8DWX - chains B and N of the 20 polymer chains in the assembly; structure by electron microscopy, 3.27 A resolution.

[Chain B]
Protein: E1 glycoprotein
Source organism: Chikungunya virus strain Senegal 37997
UniProtKB: Q5XXP3 (POLS_CHIK3); residues 1-439 here correspond to UniProt positions 810-1248 (UniProt number = residue number + 809)
Sequence (439 residues; row label = number of the first residue in the row):
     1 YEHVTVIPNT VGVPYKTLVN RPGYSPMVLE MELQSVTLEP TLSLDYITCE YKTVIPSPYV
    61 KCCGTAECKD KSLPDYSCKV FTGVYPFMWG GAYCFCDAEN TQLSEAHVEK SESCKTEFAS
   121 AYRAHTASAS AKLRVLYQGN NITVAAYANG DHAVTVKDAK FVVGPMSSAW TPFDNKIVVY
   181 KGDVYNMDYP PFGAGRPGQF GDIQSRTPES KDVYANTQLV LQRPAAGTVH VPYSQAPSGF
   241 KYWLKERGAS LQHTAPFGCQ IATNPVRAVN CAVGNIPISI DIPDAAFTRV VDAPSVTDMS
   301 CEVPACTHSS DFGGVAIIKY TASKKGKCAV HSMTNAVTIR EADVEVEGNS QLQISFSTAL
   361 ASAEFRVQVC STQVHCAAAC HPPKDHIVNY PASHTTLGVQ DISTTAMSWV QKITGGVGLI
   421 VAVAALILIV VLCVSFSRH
Disulfides: Cys-49/Cys-114, Cys-62/Cys-94, Cys-63/Cys-96, Cys-68/Cys-78, Cys-259/Cys-271, Cys-301/Cys-376, Cys-306/Cys-380, Cys-328/Cys-370
Covalently attached groups: N-acetylglucosamine (NAG) linked to Asn-141
Ligand contacts: N-acetylglucosamine (NAG; 2-acetamido-2-deoxy-beta-D-glucopyranose): Lys-115, Thr-116, Lys-181

[Chain N]
Protein: E2 glycoprotein
Source organism: Chikungunya virus strain Senegal 37997
UniProtKB: Q5XXP3 (POLS_CHIK3); residues 5-423 here correspond to UniProt positions 330-748 (UniProt number = residue number + 325)
Sequence (419 residues; row label = number of the first residue in the row):
     5 NFNVYKATRP YLAHCPDCGE GHSCHSPIAL ERIRNEATDG TLKIQVSLQI GIKTDDSHDW
    65 TKLRYMDSHT PADAERAGLL VRTSAPCTIT GTMGHFILAR CPKGETLTVG FTDSRKISHT
   125 CTHPFHHEPP VIGRERFHSR PQHGKELPCS TYVQSTAATA EEIEVHMPPD TPDRTLMTQQ
   185 SGNVKITVNG QTVRYKCNCG GSNEGLTTTD KVINNCKIDQ CHAAVTNHKN WQYNSPLVPR
   245 NAELGDRKGK IHIPFPLANV TCRVPKARNP TVTYGKNQVT MLLYPDHPTL LSYRNMGQEP
   305 NYHEEWVTHK KEVTLTVPTE GLEVTWGNNE PYKYWPQMST NGTAHGHPHE IILYYYELYP
   365 TMTVVIVSVA SFVLLSMVGT AVGMCVCARR RCITPYELTP GATVPFLLSL LCCVRTTKA
Unresolved in the structure: 419-423
Disulfides: Cys-19/Cys-125, Cys-22/Cys-28, Cys-91/Cys-105, Cys-153/Cys-266, Cys-201/Cys-225, Cys-203/Cys-220, Cys-396/Cys-417
Covalently attached groups: N-acetylglucosamine (NAG) linked to Asn-263, Asn-345
Reported in the primary citation:
  - specificity-determining residues: Asn-187
  - mutagenesis - N187D: decreased binding to 506.C01 (proposed by the authors, not directly observed)
  - mutagenesis - T213S, T213V: decreased binding to 506.A08 (proposed by the authors, not directly observed)

[Interface between chain B and chain N]
Contacting residue pairs (76):
  Lys-52(B) / Arg-36(N)
  Thr-53(B) / Arg-36(N)  hydrogen bond (backbone-side chain)
  Ser-57(B) / Asn-238(N)  hydrogen bond (side chain-backbone)
  Ser-57(B) / Ser-239(N)  hydrogen bond (side chain-backbone)
  Ser-57(B) / Val-242(N)
  Ser-57(B) / Arg-244(N)  hydrogen bond (backbone-side chain)
  Pro-58(B) / Pro-240(N)
  Pro-58(B) / Val-242(N)
  Pro-58(B) / Pro-243(N)
  Pro-58(B) / Arg-244(N)  hydrogen bond (backbone-backbone)
  Met-88(B) / Pro-176(N)
  Gly-90(B) / Pro-176(N)
  Gly-90(B) / Arg-178(N)
  Ala-92(B) / Pro-176(N)
  Ala-92(B) / His-226(N)  hydrogen bond (backbone-side chain)
  Tyr-93(B) / His-226(N)
  Tyr-93(B) / Pro-243(N)  hydrophobic
  Cys-94(B) / His-226(N)
  Phe-95(B) / Asn-202(N)
  Ser-111(B) / Glu-40(N)
  Glu-112(B) / Ala-164(N)
  Glu-112(B) / Glu-165(N)
  Ser-113(B) / Glu-40(N)  hydrogen bond
  Thr-116(B) / Asn-263(N)
  Glu-117(B) / Thr-42(N)
  Glu-117(B) / Ser-154(N)  hydrogen bond
  Val-229(B) / Leu-241(N)
  Ala-249(B) / Tyr-306(N)
  Gln-252(B) / Arg-298(N)
  His-253(B) / Arg-298(N)
  His-253(B) / Tyr-306(N)
  Thr-254(B) / Pro-304(N)
  Thr-254(B) / Tyr-306(N)
  Ala-255(B) / Arg-298(N)  hydrogen bond (backbone-side chain)
  Pro-256(B) / Gly-301(N)
  Pro-256(B) / Gln-302(N)
  Pro-256(B) / Pro-304(N)  hydrophobic
  Phe-257(B) / Gly-301(N)  hydrogen bond (backbone-backbone)
  Phe-257(B) / Gln-302(N)
  Cys-259(B) / Arg-298(N)
  His-308(B) / Tyr-358(N)
  Ser-310(B) / Gln-341(N)  hydrogen bond
  Pro-383(B) / Met-342(N)
  Asp-385(B) / Gln-341(N)  hydrogen bond (backbone-side chain)
  His-386(B) / Gly-279(N)
  His-386(B) / Lys-280(N)
  His-386(B) / Pro-340(N)
  His-386(B) / Gln-341(N)  hydrogen bond (backbone-backbone)
  His-386(B) / Ser-343(N)
  Ile-387(B) / Gln-282(N)
  Ile-387(B) / Val-283(N)  hydrophobic
  Ile-387(B) / Tyr-338(N)  hydrophobic
  Ile-387(B) / Trp-339(N)
  Val-388(B) / Tyr-338(N)
  Val-388(B) / Trp-339(N)  hydrogen bond (backbone-backbone)
  Val-388(B) / Gln-341(N)
  Asn-389(B) / Lys-337(N)  hydrogen bond (side chain-backbone)
  Asn-389(B) / Tyr-338(N)
  Asn-389(B) / Trp-339(N)
  Tyr-390(B) / Trp-339(N)
  Leu-397(B) / Tyr-363(N)
  Ile-402(B) / Tyr-359(N)
  Ser-403(B) / Ala-348(N)
  Ser-403(B) / His-349(N)
  Ser-403(B) / Tyr-359(N)
  Thr-405(B) / His-349(N)
  Trp-409(B) / Pro-352(N)  hydrophobic
  Ile-413(B) / Leu-378(N)  hydrophobic
  Ile-420(B) / Ala-385(N)  hydrophobic
  Val-421(B) / Met-381(N)
  Ala-424(B) / Ala-385(N)
  Leu-428(B) / Met-388(N)
  Leu-428(B) / Ala-392(N)  hydrophobic
  Val-431(B) / Ala-392(N)
  Leu-432(B) / Arg-395(N)
  Ser-435(B) / Arg-395(N)
Also at the interface, not in a pair above, chain B (64 interface residues in all): Ile-55, Pro-56, Tyr-59, Trp-89, Gly-91, Glu-105, Thr-228, His-230, Val-231, Lys-241, Gly-258, Ser-309, Ala-359, Ala-361, Pro-391, Ala-406, Val-417, Arg-438
Also at the interface, not in a pair above, chain N (66 interface residues in all): Leu-16, His-18, His-29, Asn-39, Ser-72, His-73, Arg-138, Asp-174, Thr-175, Asp-177, Lys-200, Ala-246, Glu-247, Leu-261, Tyr-278, Val-321, Gly-350, Ile-355, Cys-391, Pro-399

[Overview]
Chain B and chain N form an interface of 64 and 66 residues respectively, with 15 hydrogen bonds. Polar pairs
include Thr-53(B)/Arg-36(N), Ser-57(B)/Asn-238(N) and Ser-57(B)/Ser-239(N). Bound to chain B:
N-acetylglucosamine. N-acetylglucosamine is covalently linked to Asn-141(B). The paper reports that T213S and
T213V of chain N reduce binding to 506.A08; the specificity determinant Asn-187(N).
Chain B is E1 glycoprotein and chain N is E2 glycoprotein, both from Chikungunya virus strain Senegal 37997;
the structure, Chikungunya VLP in complex with neutralizing Fab 506.C01 (asymmetric unit), was determined by
electron microscopy, deposited together with 8DWY.
